PDB entry 8DUN | electron microscopy, 5.84 A resolution (low resolution: residue-level contacts below are approximate; hydrogen-bond / salt-bridge calls are withheld) | chains J and K of the 12 polymer chains in the assembly

== Chain J ==
Molecule: Spike glycoprotein E1
Organism: Western equine encephalitis virus
UniProt: P13897 (POLS_WEEV); residues -59 to 429 here correspond to UniProt positions 738-1226 (UniProt number = residue number + 797)
Sequence (489 residues; each row starts with the number of its first residue; numbers below 1 keep their minus sign (Arg-59 is residue -59)):
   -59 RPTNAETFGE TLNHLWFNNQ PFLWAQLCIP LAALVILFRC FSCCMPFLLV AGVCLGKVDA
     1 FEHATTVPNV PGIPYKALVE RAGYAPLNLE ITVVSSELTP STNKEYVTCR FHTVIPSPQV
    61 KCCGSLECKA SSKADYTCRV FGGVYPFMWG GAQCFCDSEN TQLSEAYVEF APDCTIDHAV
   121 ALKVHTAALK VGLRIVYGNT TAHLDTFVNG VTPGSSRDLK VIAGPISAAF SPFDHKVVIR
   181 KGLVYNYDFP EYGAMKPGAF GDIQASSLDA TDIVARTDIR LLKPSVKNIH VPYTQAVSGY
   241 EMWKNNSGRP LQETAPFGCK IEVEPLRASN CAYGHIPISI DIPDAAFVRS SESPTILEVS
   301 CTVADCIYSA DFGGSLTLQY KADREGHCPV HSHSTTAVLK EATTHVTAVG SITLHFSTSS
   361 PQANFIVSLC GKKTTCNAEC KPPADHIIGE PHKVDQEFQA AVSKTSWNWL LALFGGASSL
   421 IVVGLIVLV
Disordered / not traced: -59 to 0, 401-429
Disulfides: Cys49-Cys114, Cys63-Cys96, Cys259-Cys271, Cys301-Cys376, Cys306-Cys380, Cys328-Cys370
Covalent attachments: N-acetylglucosamine (NAG) linked to Asn245
Curated features (UniProtKB/Swiss-Prot):
  - region: Val84 to Thr101 (E1 fusion peptide loop)
  - site (Cleavage): Ala-55, Glu-54, Ala0, Phe1
  - glycosylation (N-linked (GlcNAc...) asparagine): Asn139, Asn245, Asn270

== Chain K ==
Molecule: Spike glycoprotein E2
Organism: Western equine encephalitis virus
UniProt: P13897 (POLS_WEEV); residues 14-421 here correspond to UniProt positions 330-737 (UniProt number = residue number + 316)
Sequence (408 residues; each row starts with the number of its first residue):
    14 PYLGFCPYCR HSAPCFSPIK IENVWDESDD GSIRIQVSAQ FGYNQAGTAD VTKFRYMSFD
    74 HDHDIKEDSM DKIAISTSGP CRRLGHKGYF LLAQCPPGDS VTVSITSGAS ENSCTVEKKI
   134 RRKFVGREEY LFPPVHGKLV KCHVYDHLKE TSAGYITMHR PGPHAYKSYL EEASGEVYIK
   194 PPSGKNVTYE CKCGDYSTGI VSTRTKMNGC TKAKQCIAYK SDQTKWVFNS PDLIRHTDHS
   254 VQGKLHIPFR LTPTVCPVPL AHTPTVTKWF KGITLHLTAT RPTLLTTRKL GLRADATAEW
   314 ITGTTSRNFS VGREGLEYVW GNHEPVRVWA QESAPGDPHG WPHEIIIHYY HRHPVYTVIV
   374 LCGVALAILV GTASSAACIA KARRDCLTPY ALAPNATVPT ALAVLCCI
Disordered / not traced: 348-421
Disulfides: Cys19-Cys127, Cys22-Cys28, Cys94-Cys108, Cys155-Cys269, Cys204-Cys229, Cys206-Cys223
Covalent attachments: N-acetylglucosamine (NAG) linked to Asn199, Asn321
Curated features (UniProtKB/Swiss-Prot):
  - region: Lys394 to Asp398 (Interaction with the capsid protein), Thr401 to Ile421 (Transient transmembrane before p62-6K protein processing)
  - lipidation (S-palmitoyl cysteine): Cys399, Cys419, Cys420
  - glycosylation (N-linked (GlcNAc...) asparagine): Asn199, Asn321

== Chain J / chain K interface ==
Pairs across the interface (101; chain J residue first):
  Arg50(J) - Lys131(K)
  His52(J) - Asn36(K)
  Ile55(J) - Asn242(K)
  Ile55(J) - Pro244(K)
  Pro56(J) - Asn242(K)
  Ser57(J) - Asn242(K)
  Ser57(J) - Ser243(K)
  Ser57(J) - Leu246(K)
  Ser57(J) - Arg248(K)
  Pro58(J) - Pro244(K)
  Pro58(J) - Leu246(K)
  Pro58(J) - Ile247(K)
  Pro58(J) - Arg248(K)
  Gln59(J) - Arg248(K)
  Val60(J) - Ile247(K)
  Phe87(J) - Phe29(K)
  Met88(J) - Phe29(K)
  Met88(J) - His177(K)
  Met88(J) - Asp245(K)
  Met88(J) - Leu246(K)
  Met88(J) - Ile247(K)
  Trp89(J) - Phe29(K)
  Trp89(J) - Phe72(K)
  Trp89(J) - His177(K)
  Trp89(J) - Tyr179(K)
  Gly90(J) - Tyr179(K)
  Gly90(J) - Lys180(K)
  Ala92(J) - Ala178(K)
  Ala92(J) - Ile230(K)
  Gln93(J) - Ala178(K)
  Gln93(J) - Ile230(K)
  Cys94(J) - Ile230(K)
  Phe95(J) - Glu203(K)
  Phe95(J) - Lys205(K)
  Phe95(J) - Gln228(K)
  Phe95(J) - Ile230(K)
  Glu105(J) - Arg248(K)
  Pro112(J) - Trp38(K)
  Pro112(J) - Ala166(K)
  Pro112(J) - Ile260(K)
  Asp113(J) - Trp38(K)
  Asp113(J) - Glu40(K)
  Asp113(J) - Arg47(K)
  Asp113(J) - Tyr158(K)
  Ile116(J) - His156(K)
  Ile116(J) - Leu264(K)
  Asp117(J) - Glu40(K)
  Asn228(J) - Phe18(K)
  Asn228(J) - Phe29(K)
  Ile229(J) - Asp245(K)
  His230(J) - Asp245(K)
  Arg249(J) - Ala311(K)
  Gln252(J) - Arg301(K)
  Glu253(J) - Arg140(K)
  Glu253(J) - Leu297(K)
  Glu253(J) - Thr299(K)
  Glu253(J) - Arg301(K)
  Glu253(J) - Ala309(K)
  Thr254(J) - Ala307(K)
  Thr254(J) - Ala309(K)
  Ala255(J) - Arg301(K)
  Pro256(J) - Gly304(K)
  Pro256(J) - Leu305(K)
  Pro256(J) - Ala307(K)
  Phe257(J) - Lys302(K)
  Phe257(J) - Leu303(K)
  Phe257(J) - Gly304(K)
  Phe257(J) - Leu305(K)
  Gly258(J) - Arg301(K)
  Gly258(J) - Lys302(K)
  Gly258(J) - Leu303(K)
  Gly258(J) - Arg340(K)
  Cys259(J) - Arg301(K)
  Ser309(J) - Gln344(K)
  Ala310(J) - Gln344(K)
  Pro383(J) - Glu345(K)
  Pro383(J) - Ser346(K)
  Asp385(J) - Lys281(K)
  Asp385(J) - Gln344(K)
  Asp385(J) - Ser346(K)
  His386(J) - Lys281(K)
  His386(J) - Trp282(K)
  His386(J) - Gln344(K)
  His386(J) - Ser346(K)
  Ile387(J) - Lys281(K)
  Ile387(J) - Trp282(K)
  Ile387(J) - Gly285(K)
  Ile387(J) - Ile286(K)
  Ile387(J) - Val341(K)
  Ile387(J) - Trp342(K)
  Ile388(J) - Trp342(K)
  Ile388(J) - Gln344(K)
  Gly389(J) - Trp342(K)
  Glu390(J) - Trp342(K)
  Pro391(J) - Trp342(K)
  His392(J) - Arg326(K)
  His392(J) - Ala343(K)
  His392(J) - Gln344(K)
  Val394(J) - Arg326(K)
  Asp395(J) - Arg326(K)
  Gln396(J) - Arg326(K)
Other interface residues (no listed pair), chain J (57 interface residues in all): Tyr85, Asp97, Leu103, Ala111, Val231, Lys260, Asn270, Tyr308, Pro382, Ala384
Other interface residues (no listed pair), chain K (58 interface residues in all): Leu16, Cys204, Lys227, Cys229, Phe283, Thr300, Ala347

== In short ==
Chain J and chain K form an interface of 57 and 58 residues respectively. Covalently linked
N-acetylglucosamine: at Asn245(J). Covalently linked N-acetylglucosamine: at Asn199(K) and Asn321(K).
Here chain J is Spike glycoprotein E1 and chain K is Spike glycoprotein E2, both from Western equine
encephalitis virus. Entry 8DUN (Cryo-EM Structure of Antibody SKW11 in complex with Western Equine
Encephalitis Virus spike (local refinement from ...) was determined by electron microscopy (same publication
as 8DEE, 8DEF, 8DEQ, 8DUL, 8DWO, 8EEU and 8EEV).
